PDB entry 6NM5 | electron microscopy, 6.20 A resolution (low resolution: residue-level contacts below are approximate; hydrogen-bond / salt-bridge calls are withheld) | chains 2K and 2L of the 76 polymer chains in the assembly

[Chain 2K (and 2L)]
Protein: Type IV conjugative transfer system pilin TraA
Source organism: Escherichia coli
Notes: chain 2L of this document is another copy of the same molecule, construct and numbering; everything in this record applies to it too
Reference sequence: A0A1Y2ZDR2 (A0A1Y2ZDR2_ECOLX); residues 6-70 here correspond to UniProt positions 30-94 (UniProt number = residue number + 24)
Chain sequence (65 residues; row label = number of the first residue in the row):
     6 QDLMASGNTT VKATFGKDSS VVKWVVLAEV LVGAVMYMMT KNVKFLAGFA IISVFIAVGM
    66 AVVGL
From the paper describing this entry:
  - mutagenesis - D23G: abolished binding to phage R17 (citing earlier work)
  - mutagenesis - A18E: abolished binding to R17 (citing earlier work)

[Interface between chain 2K and chain 2L]
Residue-residue contacts - 26 pairs, chain 2K then chain 2L:
  Q6(2K) - N13(2L)
  Q6(2K) - T14(2L)
  Q6(2K) - T15(2L)
  L8(2K) - A18(2L)
  L8(2K) - T19(2L)
  L8(2K) - S24(2L)
  L8(2K) - S25(2L)
  A10(2K) - S25(2L)
  S11(2K) - S25(2L)
  V16(2K) - W29(2L)
  V16(2K) - L32(2L)
  K17(2K) - K28(2L)
  F20(2K) - L36(2L)
  V30(2K) - V40(2L)
  E34(2K) - K46(2L)
  V37(2K) - Y42(2L)
  V37(2K) - M43(2L)
  F50(2K) - K46(2L)
  I56(2K) - Y42(2L)
  F60(2K) - Y42(2L)
  F60(2K) - L51(2L)
  F60(2K) - F54(2L)
  V63(2K) - F54(2L)
  G64(2K) - V31(2L)
  V68(2K) - V27(2L)
  L70(2K) - K28(2L)
Other interface residues (no listed pair), chain 2K (21 interface residues in all): D7, G53, I61, V67
Other interface residues (no listed pair), chain 2L (21 interface residues in all): V35, A39

[In short]
Chain 2K and chain 2L each contribute 21 residues to their interface. From the paper: D23G of chain 2K
abolishes binding to phage R17; A18E of chain 2K abolishes binding to R17.
Both chains are Type IV conjugative transfer system pilin TraA (Escherichia coli). Entry 6NM5 (F-pilus/MS2
Maturation protein complex) was determined by electron microscopy.
